Entry 6YYP (X-ray diffraction, 2.05 A resolution); this record covers chains AAA and BBB.

== Chain AAA (and BBB) ==
Protein: Cathepsin S
Organism: Homo sapiens
Notes: EC 3.4.22.27; chain BBB of this document is another copy of the same molecule, construct and numbering; everything in this record applies to it too
UniProt: P25774 (CATS_HUMAN); residues -1 to 217 here correspond to UniProt positions 113-331 (UniProt number = residue number + 114)
Amino-acid sequence (225 residues; each row starts with the number of its first residue; numbers below 1 keep their minus sign (Arg-1 is residue -1)):
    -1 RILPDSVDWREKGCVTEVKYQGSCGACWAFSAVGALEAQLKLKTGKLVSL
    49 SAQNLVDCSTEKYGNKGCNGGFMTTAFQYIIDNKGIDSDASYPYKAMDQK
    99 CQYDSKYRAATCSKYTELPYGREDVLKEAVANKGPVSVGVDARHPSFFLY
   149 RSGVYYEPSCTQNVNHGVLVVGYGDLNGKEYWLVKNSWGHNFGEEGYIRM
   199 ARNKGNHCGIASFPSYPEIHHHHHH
Unresolved in the structure: -1, 220-223 (chain BBB: -1, 222-223)
Differences from the reference sequence: expression tag (218-223)
Modified / non-standard residues: Cys25 (S-hydroxycysteine; CSO)
Disulfide bonds: Cys22-Cys66, Cys56-Cys99, Cys158-Cys206
Small-molecule neighbours: Q1H (1-(furan-2-ylmethyl)-5-(trifluoromethyl)benzimidazol-2-amine): Trp26, Gly69, Phe70, Met71, Val136, Gly137, Val162, Asn163, His164, Gly165, Phe211
UniProt features mapped onto this chain:
  - active site: Cys25, His164, Asn184

== Interface between chain AAA and chain BBB ==
Pairs across the interface - 18 pairs, chain AAA then chain BBB:
  Tyr18(AAA) - Pro143(BBB)  hydrophobic
  Tyr18(AAA) - Ser144(BBB)
  Gly20(AAA) - Pro143(BBB)
  Ser21(AAA) - His142(BBB)  hydrogen bond
  Ser21(AAA) - Ser157(BBB)
  His142(AAA) - Ser21(BBB)  hydrogen bond
  Pro143(AAA) - Gly20(BBB)
  Ser144(AAA) - Tyr18(BBB)
  Phe146(AAA) - Phe146(BBB)  hydrophobic
  Phe146(AAA) - Leu147(BBB)
  Phe146(AAA) - Trp186(BBB)  hydrophobic
  Leu147(AAA) - Trp186(BBB)
  Arg149(AAA) - Asn189(BBB)  hydrogen bond (side chain-backbone)
  Glu155(AAA) - Ser21(BBB)
  Ser157(AAA) - Ser21(BBB)
  Trp186(AAA) - Phe146(BBB)  hydrophobic
  Trp186(AAA) - Leu147(BBB)
  Asn189(AAA) - Arg149(BBB)  hydrogen bond (backbone-side chain)
Interface residues without a listed pair, chain AAA (14 interface residues in all): Phe190
Interface residues without a listed pair, chain BBB (14 interface residues in all): Glu155, Phe190

== Summary ==
Chain AAA and chain BBB each contribute 14 residues to their interface, with 4 hydrogen bonds. Polar pairs
include Ser21(AAA)-His142(BBB) and Arg149(AAA)-Asn189(BBB). Chain AAA binds compound Q1H. From UniProt: 3
active-site residues on chain AAA.
Chain AAA and chain BBB are both Cathepsin S (Homo sapiens); the structure, Structure of Cathepsin S in
complex with Compound 2, was determined by X-ray diffraction together with 6YYN, 6YYO, 6YYQ and 6YYR from the
same study.
